Entry 7TKB (electron microscopy, 6.30 A resolution (low resolution: residue-level contacts below are approximate; hydrogen-bond / salt-bridge calls are withheld)); this record covers chains 4 and 5 of the 27 polymer chains in the assembly.

Chain 4 (and 5):
Molecule: ATP synthase subunit 9, mitochondrial
From: Saccharomyces cerevisiae
Notes: chain 5 of this document is another copy of the same molecule, construct and numbering; everything in this record applies to it too
UniProt: P61829 (ATP9_YEAST); residue numbers follow UniProt; this construct covers 1-76
Amino-acid sequence (76 residues; numbered 1 to 76; the number before each row is that of its first residue):
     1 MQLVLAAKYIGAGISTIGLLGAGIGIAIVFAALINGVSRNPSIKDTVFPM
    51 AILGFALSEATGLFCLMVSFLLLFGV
Disordered / not traced: 76
Curated features (UniProtKB/Swiss-Prot):
  - site: Glu59 (Reversibly protonated during proton transport)
  - modified residue: Met1 (N-formylmethionine)
  - natural variant: Thr46 (T46L: In strain: DS400/A3 and KL14-4A), Leu53 (L53F: In strain: DS400/A3, DS401 and 1 more), Leu57 (L57V: In oligomycin-resistant mutant and cross-resistance to venturicidin), Cys65 (C65S: In oligomycin-resistant mutant)

How chain 4 and chain 5 interact:
Pairs across the interface (10; chain 4 residue first):
  Gly11(4) with Gly13(5)
  Ile14(4) with Gly13(5)
  Ser15(4) with Gly13(5)
  Gly18(4) with Thr16(5); Ile17(5); Leu20(5)
  Gly21(4) with Leu20(5); Gly23(5); Ile24(5)
  Gly25(4) with Gly23(5)
Other interface residues (no listed pair), chain 4 (11 interface residues in all): Ala7, Ala22, Val29, Gly36, Ser58
Other interface residues (no listed pair), chain 5 (10 interface residues in all): Tyr9, Ile10, Ala27, Ile34

Overview:
11 residues of chain 4 and 10 residues of chain 5 are in contact.
Chain 4 and chain 5 are both ATP synthase subunit 9, mitochondrial (Saccharomyces cerevisiae); the structure,
Yeast ATP synthase State 1catalytic(f) with 10 mM ATP backbone model, was determined by electron microscopy,
deposited together with 7TJS, 7TJT, 7TJU, 7TJV, 7TJW, 7TJX and 30 further entries.
